PDB entry 1XB0 | X-ray diffraction, 2.20 A resolution | chains B and H of the 12 polymer chains in the assembly

# Chain B
Protein: Baculoviral IAP repeat-containing protein 8
From: Homo sapiens
UniProt: Q96P09 (BIRC8_HUMAN); residues 262-356 here correspond to UniProt positions 1-95 (UniProt number = residue number - 261)
Chain sequence (108 residues; each row starts with the number of its first residue):
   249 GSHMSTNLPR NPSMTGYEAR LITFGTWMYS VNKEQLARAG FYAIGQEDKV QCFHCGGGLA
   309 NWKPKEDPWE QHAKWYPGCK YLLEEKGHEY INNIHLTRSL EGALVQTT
Disordered / not traced: 249-255
Sequence notes: cloning artifact (249-252)
Curated features (UniProtKB/Swiss-Prot):
  - binding site (Zn(2+)): Cys300, Cys303, His320, Cys327
Bound ions: Zn2+ site 1: Glu266 (shared with 1 residue of chain C); Zn2+ site 2: Cys300, Cys303, His320, Cys327; Zn2+ site 3: His302, Glu332; Zn2+ site 4 near Glu333 (its only coordinating residue here); Zn2+ site 5: His343, Thr356 (shared with 1 residue of chain A)
From the paper describing this entry:
  - mutagenesis - P257A/P260A: decreased stability

# Chain H
Protein: Diablo homolog, mitochondrial
UniProt: Q9NR28 (DBLOH_HUMAN); residues 901-907 here correspond to UniProt positions 56-62 (UniProt number = residue number - 845)
Chain sequence (7 residues; each row starts with the number of its first residue):
   901 AVPIAQK
Disordered / not traced: 905-907
Curated features (UniProtKB/Swiss-Prot):
  - motif: Ala901 to Ala905 (IAP-binding)

# Interface between chain B and chain H
Pairs across the interface (17):
  Lys297(B) - Ile904(H)
  Val298(B) - Ile904(H)
  Gly306(B) - Pro903(H)
  Gly306(B) - Ile904(H)  hydrogen bond (backbone-backbone)
  Leu307(B) - Val902(H)
  Leu307(B) - Pro903(H)  hydrophobic
  Leu307(B) - Ile904(H)
  Ala308(B) - Ala901(H)
  Ala308(B) - Val902(H)  hydrogen bond (backbone-backbone)
  Ala308(B) - Ile904(H)  hydrophobic
  Asn309(B) - Ala901(H)
  Trp310(B) - Ala901(H)  hydrophobic
  Glu314(B) - Ala901(H)  hydrogen bond (side chain-backbone)
  Gln319(B) - Ala901(H)  hydrogen bond (side chain-backbone)
  Trp323(B) - Ala901(H)  hydrogen bond (side chain-backbone)
  Trp323(B) - Pro903(H)
  Tyr324(B) - Pro903(H)

# Overview
11 residues of chain B face 4 of chain H across their interface; the contacts include 5 hydrogen bonds. Polar
pairs include Glu314(B)-Ala901(H), Gln319(B)-Ala901(H) and Trp323(B)-Ala901(H). His343(B) and Thr356(B) form
the Zn2+ site 5. From UniProt: 4 Zn2+-binding residues on chain B. The paper reports that P257A/P260A of chain
B reduce stability.
Here chain B is Baculoviral IAP repeat-containing protein 8 (Homo sapiens) and chain H is Diablo homolog,
mitochondrial. Entry 1XB0 (Structure of the BIR domain of IAP-like protein 2) was determined by X-ray
diffraction together with 1XB1 from the same study.
